PDB entry 5CNP | X-ray diffraction, 2.38 A resolution | chains A and B of the 6 polymer chains in the assembly

== Chain A (and B) ==
Molecule: Spermidine N(1)-acetyltransferase
From: Vibrio cholerae serotype O1 (strain ATCC 39315 / El Tor Inaba N16961)
Notes: EC 2.3.1.57; chain B of this document is another copy of the same molecule, construct and numbering; everything in this record applies to it too
UniProt: Q9KL03 (ATDA_VIBCH); residue numbers follow UniProt; this construct covers 1-173
Chain sequence (176 residues; numbered -2 to 173; the number before each row is that of its first residue; numbers below 1 keep their minus sign (Ser-2 is residue -2)):
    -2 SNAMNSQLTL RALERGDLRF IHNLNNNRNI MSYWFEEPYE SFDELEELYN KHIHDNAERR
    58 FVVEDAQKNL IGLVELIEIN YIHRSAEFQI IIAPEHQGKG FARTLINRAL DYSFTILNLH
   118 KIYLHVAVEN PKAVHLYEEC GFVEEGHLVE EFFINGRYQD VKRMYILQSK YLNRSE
Disordered / not traced: -2 to -1, 24-27 (chain B: -2 to 1, 173)
Construct notes: expression tag (-2 to 0)
Modified residues: Mse1 (selenomethionine; parent Met); Mse28 (selenomethionine; parent Met); Mse161 (selenomethionine; parent Met)
Ion coordination: Mg2+: Glu33, Glu75 (shared with 2 residues of chain F)
UniProt features mapped onto this chain:
  - active site: Tyr134 (Proton donor)
  - binding site (spermine): Mse28, Glu33, Glu41, His49 to Asp52, Glu84 to Gln86
  - binding site (Mg(2+)): Glu33, Glu75
  - binding site (spermidine): Glu33, Glu41
  - binding site (acetyl-CoA): Ile87 to Ile89, Gln94 to Arg100, Asn127 to Glu136
  - site: Glu84 (Could be important for selectivity toward long polyamines)
Reported in the primary citation:
  - Mg2+ coordination: Glu33, Glu75

== Chain A / chain B interface ==
Pairs across the interface - 30 pairs, chain A then chain B:
  Ala9(A) - Glu37(B)
  Ala9(A) - Ser38(B)
  Leu10(A) - Ser38(B)
  Glu11(A) - Ser38(B)
  Glu11(A) - Phe39(B)  hydrogen bond (side chain-backbone)
  Glu11(A) - Asp40(B)  hydrogen bond (side chain-backbone)
  Arg12(A) - Asp40(B)  salt bridge
  Tyr46(A) - Asp40(B)  hydrogen bond
  Ile50(A) - Asp40(B)
  Ile50(A) - Glu41(B)
  Ile50(A) - Glu44(B)
  His51(A) - Glu41(B)
  His51(A) - Glu44(B)  salt bridge
  His51(A) - Leu45(B)
  Asn53(A) - Pro35(B)
  Arg56(A) - Glu37(B)
  Arg56(A) - Glu41(B)  salt bridge
  Tyr109(A) - Mse28(B)
  Tyr109(A) - Glu37(B)  hydrogen bond
  Phe111(A) - Phe150(B)
  Thr112(A) - Phe150(B)
  Thr112(A) - Asn152(B)  hydrogen bond (backbone-backbone)
  Thr112(A) - Gly153(B)  hydrogen bond (backbone-backbone)
  Ile113(A) - Asn26(B)
  Ile113(A) - Mse28(B)
  Leu114(A) - Mse28(B)  hydrophobic
  Asn115(A) - Phe150(B)
  Asn115(A) - Tyr155(B)  hydrogen bond
  Gln165(A) - Phe150(B)
  Leu169(A) - Gly153(B)
Interface residues without a listed pair, chain A (18 interface residues in all): Gly13
Interface residues without a listed pair, chain B (18 interface residues in all): His19, Ile27, Tyr36, Ile151

== In short ==
The chain A/chain B interface involves 18 residues from each chain; the contacts include 7 hydrogen bonds and
3 salt bridges. Polar pairs include Arg12(A)-Asp40(B), His51(A)-Glu44(B) and Arg56(A)-Glu41(B). From the
paper: Mg2+ coordination by Glu33(A) and Glu75(A).
Chain A and chain B are both Spermidine N(1)-acetyltransferase (Vibrio cholerae serotype O1 (strain ATCC 39315
/ El Tor Inaba N16961)); the structure, X-ray crystal structure of Spermidine n1-acetyltransferase from Vibrio
cholerae, was determined by X-ray diffraction, deposited together with 4YGO and 4JLY.
